6F42 - chains W and X of the 22 polymer chains in the assembly; structure by electron microscopy, 5.50 A resolution (low resolution: residue-level contacts below are approximate; hydrogen-bond / salt-bridge calls are withheld).

== Chain W ==
Molecule: Transcription factor TFIIIB component B''
Organism: Saccharomyces cerevisiae (strain ATCC 204508 / S288c)
UniProtKB: P46678 (TFC5_YEAST); residue numbers follow UniProt; this construct covers 1-594
Amino-acid sequence (594 residues; numbered 1 to 594; the number before each row is that of its first residue):
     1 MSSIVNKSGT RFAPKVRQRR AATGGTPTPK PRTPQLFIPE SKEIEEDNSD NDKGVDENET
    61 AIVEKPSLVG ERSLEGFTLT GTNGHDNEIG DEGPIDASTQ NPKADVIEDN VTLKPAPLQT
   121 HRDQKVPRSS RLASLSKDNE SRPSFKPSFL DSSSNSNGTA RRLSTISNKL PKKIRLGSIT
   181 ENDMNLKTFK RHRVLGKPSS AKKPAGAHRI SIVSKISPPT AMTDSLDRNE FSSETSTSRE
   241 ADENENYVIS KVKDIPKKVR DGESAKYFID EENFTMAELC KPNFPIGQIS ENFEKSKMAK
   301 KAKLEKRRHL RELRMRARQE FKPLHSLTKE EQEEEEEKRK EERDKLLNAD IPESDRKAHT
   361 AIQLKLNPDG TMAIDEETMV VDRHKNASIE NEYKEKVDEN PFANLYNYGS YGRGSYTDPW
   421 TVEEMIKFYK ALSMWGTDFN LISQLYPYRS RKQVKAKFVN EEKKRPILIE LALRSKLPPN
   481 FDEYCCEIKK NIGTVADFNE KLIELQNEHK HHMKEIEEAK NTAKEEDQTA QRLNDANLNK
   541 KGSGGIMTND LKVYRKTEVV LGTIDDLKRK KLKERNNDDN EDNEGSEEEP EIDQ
Disordered / not traced: 1-279, 320-394, 520-594
Curated features (UniProtKB/Swiss-Prot):
  - modified residue (Phosphoserine): Ser49, Ser178

== Chain X ==
Molecule: Non-template DNA
Sequence (81 nucleotides; row label = number of the first residue in the row):
     1 CGTCCACTAT TTTCGGCTAC TATAAATAAA TGTTTTTTTC GCAATAGTGT GTTCGCGAAG
    61 TAACCCTTCG TGGACATTTG G
Disordered / not traced: 1-5, 49-81

== How chain W and chain X interact ==
Pairs across the interface (11; chain W residue first):
  Arg413(W) with DC20(X); DT21(X)
  Gly414(W) with DC20(X)
  Ser415(W) with DA19(X)
  Tyr416(W) with DG16(X); DC17(X); DT18(X)
  Thr417(W) with DT18(X); DA19(X)
  Gln453(W) with DA19(X)
  Asn460(W) with DT18(X)
Also at the interface, not in a pair above, chain W (10 interface residues in all): Asn283, Pro419, Ala456
Also at the interface, not in a pair above, chain X (7 interface residues in all): DT13

== In short ==
10 residues of chain W and 7 residues of chain X are in contact.
Chain W is Transcription factor TFIIIB component B'' (Saccharomyces cerevisiae (strain ATCC 204508 / S288c))
and chain X is Non-template DNA; the structure, RNA Polymerase III closed complex CC1, was determined by
electron microscopy, deposited together with 6F40, 6F41 and 6F44.
